5K2M - chains G and L of the 14 polymer chains in the assembly; structure by X-ray diffraction, 2.18 A resolution.

# Chain G
Molecule: RimK-related lysine biosynthesis protein
Organism: Thermococcus kodakarensis (strain ATCC BAA-918 / JCM 12380 / KOD1)
UniProtKB: Q5JFW0 (Q5JFW0_THEKO); residues 1-273 here = UniProt positions 1-273
Sequence (273 residues; numbered 1 to 273; the number before each row is that of its first residue):
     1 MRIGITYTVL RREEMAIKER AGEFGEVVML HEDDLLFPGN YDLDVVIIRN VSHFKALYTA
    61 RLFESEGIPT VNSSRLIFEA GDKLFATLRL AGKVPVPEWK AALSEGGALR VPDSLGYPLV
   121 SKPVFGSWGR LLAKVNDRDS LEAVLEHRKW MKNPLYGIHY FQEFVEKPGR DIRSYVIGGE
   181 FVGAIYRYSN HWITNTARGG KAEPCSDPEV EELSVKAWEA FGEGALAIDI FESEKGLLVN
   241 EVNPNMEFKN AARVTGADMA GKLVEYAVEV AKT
Ion coordination: Mg2+: D229, E241 (together with ADP, phosphate ion)
Ligand contacts: ADP (adenosine-5'-diphosphate): K83, V120, K122, G126, S127, W128, G129, R130, L132, Q162, E163, F164, V165, K167, D171, R187, W192, I193, T194, N195, D229, F231, N240, E241, N243
What the authors report for this chain:
  - binding site for 2-aminohexanedioic acid: R187, T196, A197, N250, A251
  - specificity-determining residues: T196, N250, A251 (by similarity / conservation)
  - specificity-determining residues: Y175 (proposed by the authors, not directly observed)
  - mutagenesis - A251S: unchanged catalytic activity on AAA
  - mutagenesis - Y175F/A251S: increased catalytic activity on AAA
  - mutagenesis - N250G/A251F: abolished expression

# Chain L
Molecule: Probable lysine biosynthesis protein
Organism: Thermococcus kodakarensis (strain ATCC BAA-918 / JCM 12380 / KOD1)
UniProtKB: Q5JFV9 (Q5JFV9_THEKO); numbering as in UniProt (aligned over 1-53)
Sequence (53 residues; each row starts with the number of its first residue):
     1 MVECPVCGSE IEIGEVELHQ IVECPVCGAE LEVVSLEPLT LEELPEVEED WGE
Unresolved in the structure: 1-16, 24-30
Modified / non-standard residues: E53 ((2S)-2-[[(4S)-4-azanyl-5-oxidanyl-5-oxidanylidene-pentanoyl]amino]hexanedioic acid; R0K)

# How chain G and chain L interact
Contacting residue pairs (6):
  K152(G) - E46(L)  salt bridge
  K152(G) - E48(L)  salt bridge
  K152(G) - E49(L)
  N153(G) - E49(L)
  P154(G) - E49(L)
  P154(G) - D50(L)
Other interface residues (no listed pair), chain G (5 interface residues in all): K149, W150

# Summary
5 residues of chain G and 4 residues of chain L are in contact; the contacts include 2 salt bridges. Polar
pairs include K152(G)-E46(L) and K152(G)-E48(L). From the paper: a binding site for 2-aminohexanedioic acid at
R187(G), T196(G) and A197(G) among others; Y175F/A251S of chain G increase catalytic activity on AAA; 3
substitutions were tested in all.
Here chain G is RimK-related lysine biosynthesis protein and chain L is Probable lysine biosynthesis protein,
both from Thermococcus kodakarensis (strain ATCC BAA-918 / JCM 12380 / KOD1). Entry 5K2M (Bifunctional
LysX/ArgX from Thermococcus kodakarensis with LysW-gamma-AAA) was determined by X-ray diffraction.
